Entry 8S2X (X-ray diffraction, 2.50 A resolution); this record covers chains A and B of the 4 polymer chains in the assembly.

[Chain A (and B)]
Protein: Pyridoxal 5'-phosphate synthase subunit PDX1.3
From: Arabidopsis thaliana
Notes: EC 4.3.3.6; chain B of this document is another copy of the same molecule, construct and numbering; everything in this record applies to it too
UniProt: Q8L940 (PDX13_ARATH); residues 2-292 here correspond to UniProt positions 1-291 (UniProt number = residue number - 1)
Chain sequence (291 residues; numbered 2 to 292; the number before each row is that of its first residue):
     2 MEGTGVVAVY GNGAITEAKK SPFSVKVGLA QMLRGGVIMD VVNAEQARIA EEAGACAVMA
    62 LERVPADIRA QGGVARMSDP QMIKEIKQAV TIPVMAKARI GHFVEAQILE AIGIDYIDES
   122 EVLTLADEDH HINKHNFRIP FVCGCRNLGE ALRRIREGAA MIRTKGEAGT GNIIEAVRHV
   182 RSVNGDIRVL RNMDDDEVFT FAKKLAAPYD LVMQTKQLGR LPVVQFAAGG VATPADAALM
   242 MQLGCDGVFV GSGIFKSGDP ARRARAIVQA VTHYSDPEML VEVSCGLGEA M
Unresolved in the structure: 2-21, 291-292 (chain B: 2-21, 292)
Swiss-Prot annotation at these positions:
  - active site: Lys98 (Schiff-base intermediate with D-ribose 5-phosphate)
  - binding site (D-ribose 5-phosphate): Asp41, Gly170, Gly231, Gly252, Ser253
  - binding site (D-glyceraldehyde 3-phosphate): Arg182
  - modified residue: Met2 (N-acetylmethionine)

[Interface between chain A and chain B]
Pairs across the interface - 39 pairs, chain A then chain B:
  Thr171(A) with Val75(B)
  Gly172(A) with Val75(B); Arg77(B), hydrogen bond (backbone-side chain)
  Asn173(A) with Val75(B); Thr125(B); Leu126(B)
  Ile175(A) with Leu126(B); Ala127(B)
  Val178(A) with Ala127(B); Asp128(B)
  Arg179(A) with Glu129(B), salt bridge
  Arg182(A) with Asp128(B), salt bridge; His131(B)
  Ala233(A) with Arg77(B)
  Thr234(A) with Arg77(B)
  Ala236(A) with His103(B); Val105(B); Ile109(B), hydrophobic
  Asp237(A) with Arg100(B), salt bridge; His103(B), salt bridge
  Ala239(A) with Val105(B), hydrophobic
  Leu240(A) with His103(B); Phe104(B), hydrophobic; Val105(B), hydrophobic
  Gln243(A) with Phe104(B); Val105(B); Gln108(B), hydrogen bond
  Val282(A) with Ile109(B); Ala112(B), hydrophobic; Ile113(B), hydrophobic
  Ser285(A) with Asp80(B); Pro81(B)
  Cys286(A) with Asp80(B); Gln82(B); Lys85(B)
  Gly287(A) with Asp80(B), hydrogen bond (backbone-side chain); Gln82(B)
  Leu288(A) with Asp80(B), hydrogen bond (backbone-side chain)
  Gly289(A) with Asp80(B)
Interface residues without a listed pair, chain A (24 interface residues in all): Ile174, Leu244, Pro278, Leu281
Interface residues without a listed pair, chain B (21 interface residues in all): Glu106

[Summary]
The interface between chain A and chain B involves 24 residues on one side and 21 on the other; the contacts
include 4 hydrogen bonds and 4 salt bridges. Among the polar pairs are Arg179(A)-Glu129(B),
Arg182(A)-Asp128(B) and Asp237(A)-Arg100(B).
Both chains are Pyridoxal 5'-phosphate synthase subunit PDX1.3 (Arabidopsis thaliana). Entry 8S2X (SSX
structure of Arabidopsis thaliana Pdx1.3 grown in microfluidic droplets) was determined by X-ray diffraction
(same publication as 8S2U, 8S2V and 8S2W).
